Entry 4KLQ (X-ray diffraction, 2.00 A resolution); this record covers chains A and P of the 4 polymer chains in the assembly.

# Chain A
Name: DNA polymerase beta
Source organism: Homo sapiens
Notes: EC 2.7.7.7, 4.2.99.-
Reference sequence: P06746 (DPOLB_HUMAN); residues 1-335 here = UniProt positions 1-335
Amino-acid sequence (335 residues; row label = number of the first residue in the row):
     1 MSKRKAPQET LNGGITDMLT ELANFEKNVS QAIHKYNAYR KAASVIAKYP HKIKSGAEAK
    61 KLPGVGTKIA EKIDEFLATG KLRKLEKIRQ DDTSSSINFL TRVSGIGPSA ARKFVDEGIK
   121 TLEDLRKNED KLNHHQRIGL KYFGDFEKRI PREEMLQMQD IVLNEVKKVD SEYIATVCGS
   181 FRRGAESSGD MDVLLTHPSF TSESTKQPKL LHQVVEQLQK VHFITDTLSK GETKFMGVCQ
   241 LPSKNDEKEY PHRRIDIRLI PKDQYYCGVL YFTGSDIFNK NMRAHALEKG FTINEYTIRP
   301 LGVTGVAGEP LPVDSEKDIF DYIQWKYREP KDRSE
Unresolved in the structure: 1-11
Bound ions: Mn2+ site 1 near His-51 (its only coordinating residue here); Na+ site 1: Lys-60, Leu-62, Val-65 (shared with 1 residue of chain D); Na+ site 2: Thr-101, Val-103, Ile-106 (shared with DG9(P) of chain P); Mn2+ site 2: Asp-190, Asp-192, Asp-256 (together with 2'-deoxyadenosine 5'-triphosphate) (shared with DA11(P) of chain P); Mn2+ site 3: Asp-190, Asp-192 (together with 2'-deoxyadenosine 5'-triphosphate, pyrophosphate)
Ligand contacts: 2'-deoxyadenosine 5'-triphosphate / pyrophosphate: Arg-149, Gly-179, Ser-180, Arg-183, Ser-188, Gly-189, Asp-190, Asp-192, Tyr-271, Phe-272, Thr-273, Gly-274, Ser-275, Asp-276, Asn-279
Swiss-Prot annotation at these positions:
  - region: Arg-183 to Asp-192 (DNA-binding)
  - active site: Lys-72 (Nucleophile)
  - binding site (K(+)): Lys-60, Leu-62, Val-65, Thr-101, Val-103, Ile-106
  - binding site (Na(+)): Lys-60, Leu-62, Val-65, Thr-101, Val-103, Ile-106
  - binding site (dATP): Arg-149, Ser-180, Arg-183, Gly-189, Asp-190
  - binding site (dCTP): Arg-149, Ser-180, Arg-183, Gly-189, Asp-190
  - binding site (dGTP): Arg-149, Ser-180, Arg-183, Gly-189, Asp-190, Asp-192
  - binding site (dTTP): Arg-149, Ser-180, Arg-183, Gly-189, Asp-190
  - binding site (Mg(2+)): Asp-190, Asp-192, Asp-256
  - modified residue: Lys-72 (N6-acetyllysine), Arg-83 (Omega-N-methylarginine), Arg-152 (Omega-N-methylarginine)
  - cross-link (Glycyl lysine isopeptide (Lys-Gly)): Lys-41 (interchain with G-Cter in ubiquitin), Lys-61 (interchain with G-Cter in ubiquitin), Lys-81 (interchain with G-Cter in ubiquitin)
  - natural variant: Leu-22 (L22P: Found in a gastric cancer sample; uncertain significance), Tyr-39 (Y39C: Found in a gastric cancer sample; uncertain significance), Gly-118 (G118V: Decreased DNA-directed DNA polymerase activity), Arg-137 (R137Q: Decreased function in base-excision repair), Arg-149 (R149I: Decreased DNA-directed DNA polymerase activity), Asp-160 (D160N: Found in a gastric cancer sample; uncertain significance), Cys-239 (C239R: Found in a gastric cancer sample; uncertain significance), Lys-289 (K289M: Found in a colon cancer sample; uncertain significance), Asn-294 (N294D: Found in a gastric cancer sample; uncertain significance), Glu-295 (E295K: Found in a gastric cancer sample; uncertain significance)
  - mutagenesis: Phe-25 (F25W: No effect on 5'-dRP lyase activity. Decreased ssDNA binding), His-34 (H34G: Decreased 5'-dRP lyase activity. Decreased ssDNA binding), Lys-35 (K35A: Decreased 5'-dRP lyase activity. Decreased ssDNA binding. Loss of 5'-dRP lyase activity; when associated with A-68 and A-72. Decreased ssDNA binding; when associated with A-68 and A-72 ...), Tyr-39 (Y39F: No effect on 5'-dRP lyase activity; Y39Q: Abolishes DNA polymerase and 5'-dRP lyase activity), Lys-41 (K41R: Abolishes ubiquitination; when associated with R-61 and R-81), Lys-60 (K60A: Decreased 5'-dRP lyase activity. Decreased ssDNA binding), Lys-61 (K61R: Abolishes ubiquitination; when associated with R-41 and R-81), Lys-68 (K68A: No effect on 5'-dRP lyase activity. Decreased ssDNA binding. Loss of 5'-dRP lyase activity; when associated with A-35 and A-72. Decreased ssDNA binding; when associated with A-35 and A-72 ...), Glu-71 (E71Q: No effect on 5'-dRP lyase activity. No effect on structure shown by circular dichroism. No effect on ssDNA binding), Lys-72 (K72A: Severely reduced 5'-dRP lyase activity. Does not affect ssDNA binding. Loss of 5'-dRP lyase activity; when associated with A-35 and A-68. Decreased ssDNA binding ...), Glu-75 (E75A: Slightly decreased 5'-dRP lyase activity. Decreased ssDNA binding. No effect on structure shown by circular dichroism), Lys-81 (K81R: Abolishes ubiquitination; when associated with R-41 and R-61), 5 further mutagenesis entries in UniProt

# Chain P
Molecule: 11-nt DNA strand
Sequence (11 nucleotides; row label = number of the first residue in the row):
     1 GCTGATGCGC A
Bound ions: Na+: DG9 (shared with Thr-101(A), Val-103(A), Ile-106(A) of chain A); Mn2+: DA11 (together with 2'-deoxyadenosine 5'-triphosphate) (shared with Asp-190(A), Asp-192(A), Asp-256(A) of chain A)

# Chain A / chain P interface
Residue-residue contacts (27):
  Val-103(A) / DG9(P)  phosphate contact
  Ser-104(A) / DG9(P)  phosphate contact
  Gly-105(A) / DC8(P)  phosphate contact
  Gly-105(A) / DG9(P)  hydrogen bond to the phosphate
  Ile-106(A) / DG9(P)  phosphate contact
  Gly-107(A) / DC8(P)  hydrogen bond to the phosphate
  Gly-107(A) / DG9(P)  phosphate contact
  Pro-108(A) / DC8(P)  phosphate contact
  Ser-109(A) / DG7(P)  phosphate contact
  Ser-109(A) / DC8(P)  hydrogen bond to the phosphate
  Ala-110(A) / DC8(P)  hydrogen bond to the phosphate
  His-135(A) / DG9(P)  sugar contact
  Gly-179(A) / DA11(P)  phosphate contact
  Arg-183(A) / DA11(P)  hydrogen bond to the phosphate
  Asp-192(A) / DA11(P)  phosphate contact
  Lys-234(A) / DG9(P)  base contact
  Arg-254(A) / DC10(P)  salt bridge to the phosphate
  Asp-256(A) / DA11(P)  phosphate contact
  Arg-258(A) / DC10(P)  phosphate contact
  Arg-258(A) / DA11(P)  salt bridge to the phosphate
  Tyr-271(A) / DA11(P)  hydrogen bond to the base
  Phe-272(A) / DA11(P)  phosphate contact
  Thr-273(A) / DA11(P)  phosphate contact
  Gly-274(A) / DA11(P)  phosphate contact
  Ser-275(A) / DA11(P)  sugar contact
  Asp-276(A) / DA11(P)  sugar contact
  Asn-279(A) / DA11(P)  sugar contact
Interface residues without a listed pair, chain A (24 interface residues in all): Met-236

# Summary
The interface between chain A and chain P involves 24 residues on one side and 5 on the other, with 6 hydrogen
bonds and 2 salt bridges. Polar contacts include Tyr-271(A)/DA11(P), Gly-105(A)/DG9(P) and Gly-107(A)/DC8(P).
Bound to chain A: 2'-deoxyadenosine 5'-triphosphate / pyrophosphate.
Chain A is DNA polymerase beta (Homo sapiens) and chain P is an 11-nt DNA strand; the structure, Observing a
DNA polymerase choose right from wrong, was determined by X-ray diffraction (same publication as 4KLD, 4KLE,
4KLF, 4KLG, 4KLH, 4KLI and 8 further entries).
